PDB entry 6WXF | electron microscopy, 4.30 A resolution (low resolution: residue-level contacts below are approximate; hydrogen-bond / salt-bridge calls are withheld) | chains E and f of the 39 polymer chains in the assembly

== Chain E ==
Name: Intermediate capsid protein VP6
Source organism: Rotavirus A (strain RVA/Monkey/United States/RRV/1975/G3P5B[3])
UniProtKB: B2BN53 (VP6_ROTRH); residue numbers follow UniProt; this construct covers 1-397
Sequence (397 residues; numbered 1 to 397; the number before each row is that of its first residue):
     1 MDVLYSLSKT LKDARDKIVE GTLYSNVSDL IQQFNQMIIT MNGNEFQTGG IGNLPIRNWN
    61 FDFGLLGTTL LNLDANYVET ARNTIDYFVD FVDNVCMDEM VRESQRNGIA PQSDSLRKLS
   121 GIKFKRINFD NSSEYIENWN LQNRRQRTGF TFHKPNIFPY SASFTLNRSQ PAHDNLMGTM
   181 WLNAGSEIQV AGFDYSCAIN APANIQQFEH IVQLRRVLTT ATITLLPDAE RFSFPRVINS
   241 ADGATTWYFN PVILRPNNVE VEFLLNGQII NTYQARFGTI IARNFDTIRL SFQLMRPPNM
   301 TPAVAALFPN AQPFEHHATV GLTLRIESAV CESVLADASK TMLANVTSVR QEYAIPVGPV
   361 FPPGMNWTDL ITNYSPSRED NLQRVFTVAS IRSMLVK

== Chain f ==
Name: Outer capsid glycoprotein VP7
Source organism: Rotavirus A (strain RVA/Monkey/United States/RRV/1975/G3P5B[3])
UniProtKB: P12476 (VP7_ROTRH); residues 1-326 here = UniProt positions 1-326
Sequence (326 residues; numbered 1 to 326; the number before each row is that of its first residue):
     1 MYGIEYTTVL TFLISLILLN YILKSLTRMM DFIIYRFLFI VVILSPLLKA QNYGINLPIT
    61 GSMDTAYANS TQEETFLTST LCLYYPTEAA TEINDNSWKD TLSQLFLTKG WPTGSVYFKE
   121 YTDIASFSVD PQLYCDYNVV LMKYDATLQL DMSELADLIL NEWLCNPMDI TLYYYQQTDE
   181 ANKWISMGSS CTIKVCPLNT QTLGIGCLTT DTATFEEVAT AEKLVITDVV DGVNHKLDVT
   241 TATCTIRNCK KLGPRENVAV IQVGGSDVLD ITADPTTAPQ TERMMRINWK KWWQVFYTVV
   301 DYVNQIIQAM SKRSRSLNSA AFYYRI
Disordered / not traced: 1-50, 316-326
Cystine bridges: C82-C135, C165-C249, C191-C244, C196-C207
Covalent attachments: N-acetylglucosamine (NAG) linked to N69
Ion coordination: Ca2+ site 1: D95 (shared with 2 residues of chain e); Ca2+ site 2: D151, E154, E222, L224; Ca2+ site 3: Q177, D228, D231 (shared with 1 residue of chain d); Ca2+ site 4: G206, T214 (shared with 1 residue of chain d); Ca2+ site 5: D301 (shared with 3 residues of chain e)

== Interface between chain E and chain f ==
Residue-residue contacts - 19 pairs, chain E then chain f:
  R255(E) - M63(f)
  R255(E) - D64(f)
  R255(E) - T65(f)
  R255(E) - Y67(f)
  N257(E) - Y67(f)
  M295(E) - Y67(f)
  P298(E) - A68(f)
  P298(E) - S70(f)
  P298(E) - Q308(f)
  N299(E) - N69(f)
  N299(E) - S70(f)
  N299(E) - T71(f)
  M300(E) - Q308(f)
  P302(E) - Q308(f)
  P302(E) - A309(f)
  P302(E) - S311(f)
  A305(E) - Q308(f)
  A306(E) - E282(f)
  N310(E) - Q305(f)
Also at the interface, not in a pair above, chain E (14 interface residues in all): L254, P297, T301, A303
Also at the interface, not in a pair above, chain f (16 interface residues in all): S62, Q72, M310

== In short ==
14 residues of chain E and 16 residues of chain f are in contact. Covalently linked N-acetylglucosamine: at
N69(f). G206(f) and T214(f) coordinate Ca2+ site 4. Q177(f), D228(f) and D231(f) coordinate Ca2+ site 3.
Here chain E is Intermediate capsid protein VP6 and chain f is Outer capsid glycoprotein VP7, both from
Rotavirus A (strain RVA/Monkey/United States/RRV/1975/G3P5B[3]). Entry 6WXF (Cryo-EM reconstruction of
VP5*/VP8* assembly from rhesus rotavirus particles - Intermediate conformation) was determined by electron
microscopy (same publication as 6WXE and 6WXG).
